PDB entry 7CX2 | electron microscopy, 2.80 A resolution | chains B and G of the 5 polymer chains in the assembly

[Chain B]
Protein: Guanine nucleotide-binding protein G(I)/G(S)/G(T) subunit beta-1
Organism: Homo sapiens
UniProtKB: P62873 (GBB1_HUMAN); numbering as in UniProt (aligned over 2-340)
Sequence (358 residues; numbered -17 to 340; the number before each row is that of its first residue; numbers below 1 keep their minus sign (Met-17 is residue -17)):
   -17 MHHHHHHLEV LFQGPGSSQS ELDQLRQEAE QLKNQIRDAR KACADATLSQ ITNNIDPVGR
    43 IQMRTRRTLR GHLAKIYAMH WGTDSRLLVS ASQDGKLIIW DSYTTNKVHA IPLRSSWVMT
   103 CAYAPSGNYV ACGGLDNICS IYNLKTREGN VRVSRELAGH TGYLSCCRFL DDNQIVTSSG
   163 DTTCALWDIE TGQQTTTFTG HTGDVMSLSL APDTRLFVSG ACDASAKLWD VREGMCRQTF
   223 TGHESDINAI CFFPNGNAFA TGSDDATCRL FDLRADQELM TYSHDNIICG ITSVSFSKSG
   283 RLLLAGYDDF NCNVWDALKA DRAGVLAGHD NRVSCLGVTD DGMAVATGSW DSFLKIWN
Not modelled in the structure: -17 to 0
Differences from the reference sequence: initiating methionine (-17); expression tag (-16 to 1)
Curated features (UniProtKB/Swiss-Prot):
  - modified residue: Ser2 (N-acetylserine), His266 (Phosphohistidine)

[Chain G]
Protein: Guanine nucleotide-binding protein G(I)/G(S)/G(O) subunit gamma-2
Organism: Homo sapiens
UniProtKB: P59768 (GBG2_HUMAN); residue numbers follow UniProt; this construct covers 1-71
Sequence (71 residues; numbered 1 to 71; the number before each row is that of its first residue):
     1 MASNNTASIA QARKLVEQLK MEANIDRIKV SKAAADLMAY CEAHAKEDPL LTPVPASENP
    61 FREKKFFCAI L
Not modelled in the structure: 1-4, 63-71
Curated features (UniProtKB/Swiss-Prot):
  - modified residue: Ala2 (N-acetylalanine), Cys68 (Cysteine methyl ester)
  - lipidation: Cys68 (S-geranylgeranyl cysteine)

[Chain B / chain G interface]
Contacting residue pairs (77):
  Leu7(B) with Ile9(G); Ala12(G); Arg13(G); Val16(G), hydrophobic
  Glu10(B) with Val16(G)
  Ala11(B) with Leu15(G), hydrophobic; Leu19(G)
  Leu14(B) with Val16(G); Lys20(G)
  Lys15(B) with Leu19(G)
  Ile18(B) with Leu19(G); Glu22(G); Ala23(G), hydrophobic
  Ala21(B) with Arg27(G)
  Arg22(B) with Glu22(G), salt bridge
  Cys25(B) with Ile28(G); Lys29(G); Val30(G), hydrogen bond (backbone-backbone)
  Ala26(B) with Val30(G), hydrophobic
  Asp27(B) with Lys29(G); Ser31(G)
  Ala28(B) with Val30(G)
  Leu30(B) with Ala34(G), hydrophobic
  Ile33(B) with Ser31(G); Ala34(G), hydrophobic
  Thr34(B) with Met38(G)
  Ile37(B) with Glu42(G)
  Val40(B) with Leu51(G), hydrophobic
  Met45(B) with Leu50(G), hydrophobic
  Arg48(B) with Phe61(G)
  Arg49(B) with Pro60(G); Phe61(G), hydrogen bond (side chain-backbone)
  Ser84(B) with Phe61(G)
  Tyr85(B) with Pro60(G); Phe61(G), hydrophobic
  Cys218(B) with Gln18(G)
  Arg219(B) with Glu22(G)
  Gln220(B) with Glu22(G); Ile25(G)
  Thr221(B) with Glu22(G)
  Phe235(B) with Tyr40(G), hydrophobic; Cys41(G), hydrophobic
  Pro236(B) with Tyr40(G)
  Asn237(B) with Tyr40(G)
  Leu252(B) with Leu37(G), hydrophobic
  Asp254(B) with Ala33(G)
  Arg256(B) with Arg27(G); Ile28(G); Asp36(G), salt bridge
  Ala257(B) with Val30(G), hydrophobic
  Asp258(B) with Glu22(G); Ile25(G); Arg27(G), salt bridge
  Gln259(B) with Val30(G)
  Leu261(B) with Val30(G), hydrophobic
  Ser279(B) with Asp48(G), hydrogen bond
  Lys280(B) with Glu47(G); Asp48(G), hydrogen bond (backbone-side chain)
  Ser281(B) with Tyr40(G); Cys41(G), hydrogen bond (side chain-backbone); His44(G), hydrogen bond (side chain-backbone); Asp48(G)
  Gly282(B) with Cys41(G)
  Arg283(B) with Glu42(G), salt bridge
  Leu300(B) with Cys41(G), hydrophobic
  Val320(B) with Leu50(G), hydrophobic
  Asp323(B) with Pro49(G)
  Gly324(B) with Pro49(G); Leu50(G)
  Met325(B) with Pro49(G), hydrophobic; Glu58(G)
  Ala326(B) with Phe61(G), hydrophobic
  Val327(B) with Leu50(G), hydrophobic
  Ile338(B) with Phe61(G), hydrophobic
  Asn340(B) with Leu50(G); Asn59(G), hydrogen bond; Phe61(G)
Interface residues without a listed pair, chain B (56 interface residues in all): Leu4, Ala24, Ile43, Trp63, Ala240, Leu284
Interface residues without a listed pair, chain G (41 interface residues in all): Asn5, Asp26, Lys32, Ala35, Ala45, Val54, Arg62

[Summary]
56 residues of chain B and 41 residues of chain G are in contact; the contacts include 7 hydrogen bonds and 4
salt bridges. Among the polar pairs are Arg22(B)-Glu22(G), Arg256(B)-Asp36(G) and Asp258(B)-Arg27(G).
Here chain B is Guanine nucleotide-binding protein G(I)/G(S)/G(T) subunit beta-1 and chain G is Guanine
nucleotide-binding protein G(I)/G(S)/G(O) subunit gamma-2, both from Homo sapiens. Entry 7CX2 (Cryo-EM
structure of the PGE2-bound EP2-Gs complex) was determined by electron microscopy, deposited together with
7CX3 and 7CX4.
